PDB entry 4Z8Q | X-ray diffraction, 1.89 A resolution | chains A and B

[Chain A]
Protein: AvrRxo1-ORF1
From: Xanthomonas oryzae pv. oryzicola
Reference sequence: Q6TKR8 (Q6TKR8_9XANT); residues 90-421 here = UniProt positions 90-421
Chain sequence (333 residues; numbered 89 to 421; the number before each row is that of its first residue):
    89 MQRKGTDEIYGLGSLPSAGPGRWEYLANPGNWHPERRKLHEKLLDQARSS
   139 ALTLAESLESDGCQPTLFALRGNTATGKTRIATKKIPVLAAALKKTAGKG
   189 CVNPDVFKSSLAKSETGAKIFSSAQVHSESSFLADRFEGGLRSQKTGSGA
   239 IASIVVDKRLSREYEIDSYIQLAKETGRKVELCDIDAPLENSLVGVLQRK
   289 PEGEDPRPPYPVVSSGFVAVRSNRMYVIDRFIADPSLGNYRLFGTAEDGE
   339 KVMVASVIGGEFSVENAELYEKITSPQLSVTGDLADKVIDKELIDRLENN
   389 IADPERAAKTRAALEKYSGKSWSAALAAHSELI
Unresolved in the structure: 89, 368-370
Differences from the reference sequence: initiating methionine (89)
Modified / non-standard residues: Mse-89 (selenomethionine); Mse-313 (selenomethionine; parent Met); Mse-341 (selenomethionine; parent Met)
What the authors report for this chain:
  - catalytic residues: Lys-166, Thr-167, Asp-193, Lys-196, Arg-287
  - binding site for phosphate ion: Thr-167 (proposed by the authors, not directly observed)
  - mutagenesis - T167N: decreased growth

[Chain B]
Protein: AvrRxo1-ORF2
From: Xanthomonas oryzae pv. oryzicola
Reference sequence: Q6TKR9 (Q6TKR9_9XANT); residue numbers follow UniProt; this construct covers 2-98
Chain sequence (98 residues; numbered 1 to 98; the number before each row is that of its first residue):
     1 MKTLTGADALEFHKKLKERNKALHASDLELALVHADAVGKERFDLEELEK
    51 ICDTSDAGRLTDAKERNDIYERMYYVEYPNVMTLKEFAHIVETLFSWS
Differences from the reference sequence: initiating methionine (1)
Modified / non-standard residues: Mse-1 (selenomethionine); Mse-73 (selenomethionine; parent Met); Mse-82 (selenomethionine; parent Met)

[How chain A and chain B interact]
Contacting residue pairs (59):
  Pro-192(A) / Ser-98(B)
  Asp-193(A) / Ser-98(B)
  Ser-211(A) / Trp-97(B)
  His-215(A) / Phe-95(B)  hydrogen bond (side chain-backbone)
  His-215(A) / Ser-96(B)  hydrogen bond (side chain-backbone)
  His-215(A) / Trp-97(B)
  His-215(A) / Ser-98(B)
  Asp-223(A) / Arg-59(B)  salt bridge
  Arg-247(A) / Ser-98(B)  hydrogen bond (side chain-backbone)
  Arg-250(A) / Ile-69(B)
  Arg-250(A) / Mse-73(B)
  Glu-251(A) / Glu-65(B)
  Tyr-252(A) / Asp-56(B)  hydrogen bond
  Tyr-252(A) / Arg-59(B)
  Tyr-252(A) / Leu-60(B)  hydrophobic
  Tyr-252(A) / Glu-65(B)  hydrogen bond (backbone-side chain)
  Arg-295(A) / Trp-97(B)
  Pro-296(A) / Trp-97(B)  hydrophobic
  Pro-297(A) / Thr-93(B)
  Pro-297(A) / Trp-97(B)
  Pro-299(A) / Tyr-78(B)
  Pro-299(A) / Leu-94(B)
  Val-300(A) / Leu-94(B)  hydrophobic
  Val-300(A) / Trp-97(B)  hydrophobic
  Val-300(A) / Ser-98(B)
  Ser-303(A) / Glu-77(B)  hydrogen bond
  Ser-303(A) / Tyr-78(B)  hydrogen bond
  Ser-303(A) / Leu-94(B)
  Val-306(A) / Glu-77(B)
  Mse-313(A) / His-13(B)
  Mse-313(A) / Leu-16(B)
  Mse-313(A) / Lys-17(B)
  Mse-313(A) / Asn-20(B)
  Ile-316(A) / His-13(B)
  Asp-317(A) / His-13(B)  salt bridge
  Asp-317(A) / Lys-17(B)  salt bridge
  Ile-320(A) / His-13(B)
  Phe-350(A) / Ala-9(B)
  Phe-350(A) / His-13(B)
  Ser-351(A) / Leu-4(B)
  Val-352(A) / Thr-3(B)
  Val-352(A) / Leu-4(B)  hydrogen bond (backbone-backbone)
  Glu-353(A) / Mse-1(B)
  Glu-353(A) / Thr-3(B)
  Asn-354(A) / Mse-1(B)
  Ala-355(A) / Mse-1(B)
  Ala-355(A) / Leu-4(B)  hydrophobic
  Ala-355(A) / Phe-12(B)  hydrophobic
  Glu-356(A) / Mse-1(B)
  Tyr-358(A) / His-13(B)  hydrogen bond
  Tyr-358(A) / Leu-16(B)
  Glu-359(A) / Leu-16(B)
  Glu-359(A) / Arg-19(B)  salt bridge
  Thr-362(A) / Leu-16(B)
  Thr-362(A) / Asn-20(B)  hydrogen bond
  Ser-363(A) / Asn-20(B)
  Leu-366(A) / Asp-27(B)
  Leu-366(A) / Val-76(B)  hydrophobic
  Ser-418(A) / Trp-97(B)
Other interface residues (no listed pair), chain A (39 interface residues in all): Ala-106, Lys-196, Ala-212, Pro-294, Ser-302, Ser-310
Other interface residues (no listed pair), chain B (32 interface residues in all): Lys-2, Thr-5, Gly-6, Leu-10, His-24, Asp-53

[Overview]
39 residues of chain A and 32 residues of chain B are in contact, with 10 hydrogen bonds and 4 salt bridges.
Among the polar pairs are Asp-223(A)/Arg-59(B), Asp-317(A)/His-13(B) and Asp-317(A)/Lys-17(B). From the paper:
catalytic residues Lys-166(A), Thr-167(A) and Asp-193(A) among others; T167N of chain A reduces growth.
Here chain A is AvrRxo1-ORF1 and chain B is AvrRxo1-ORF2, both from Xanthomonas oryzae pv. oryzicola. Entry
4Z8Q (CRYSTAL STRUCTURE OF AvrRxo1-ORF1:AvrRxo1-ORF2 COMPLEX, SELENOMETHIONINE SUBSTITUTED) was determined by
X-ray diffraction (same publication as 4Z8T, 4Z8U and 4Z8V).
